Entry 4Y74 (X-ray diffraction, 2.70 A resolution); this record covers chains M and b of the 34 polymer chains in the assembly.

Chain M:
Name: Proteasome subunit beta type-7
Organism: Saccharomyces cerevisiae (strain ATCC 204508 / S288c)
Notes: EC 3.4.25.1
Reference sequence: P30657 (PSB7_YEAST); residues -12 to 233 here correspond to UniProt positions 21-266 (UniProt number = residue number + 33)
Sequence (246 residues; each row starts with the number of its first residue; numbers below 1 keep their minus sign (Thr-12 is residue -12)):
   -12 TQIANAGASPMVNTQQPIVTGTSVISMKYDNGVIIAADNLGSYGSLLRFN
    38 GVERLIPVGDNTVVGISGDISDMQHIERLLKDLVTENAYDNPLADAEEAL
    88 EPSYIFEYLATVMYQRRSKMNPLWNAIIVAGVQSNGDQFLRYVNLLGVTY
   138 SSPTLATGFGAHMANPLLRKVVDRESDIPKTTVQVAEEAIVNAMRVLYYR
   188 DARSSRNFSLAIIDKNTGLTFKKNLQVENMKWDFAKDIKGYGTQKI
Unresolved in the structure: -12 to 0

Chain b:
Name: Proteasome subunit beta type-1
Organism: Saccharomyces cerevisiae (strain ATCC 204508 / S288c)
Notes: EC 3.4.25.1
Reference sequence: P38624 (PSB1_YEAST); residues 1-196 here correspond to UniProt positions 20-215 (UniProt number = residue number + 19)
Sequence (196 residues; numbered 1 to 196; the number before each row is that of its first residue):
     1 TSIMAVTFKDGVILGADSRTTTGAYIANRVTDKLTRVHDKIWCCRSGSAA
    51 DTQAIADIVQYHLELYTSQYGTPSTETAASVFKELCYENKDNLTAGIIVA
   101 GYDDKNKGEVYTIPLGGSVHKLPYAIAGSGSTFIYGYCDKNFRENMSKEE
   151 TVDFIKHSLSQAIKWDGSSGGVIRMVVLTAAGVERLIFYPDEYEQL
UniProt features mapped onto this chain:
  - active site: Thr1 (Nucleophile)

Chain M / chain b interface:
Pairs across the interface - 65 pairs, chain M then chain b:
  Ser32(M) - Trp165(b)
  Ser32(M) - Asp166(b)
  Ser32(M) - Gly167(b)  hydrogen bond (backbone-backbone)
  Leu33(M) - Phe133(b)  hydrophobic
  Leu33(M) - Trp165(b)
  Leu34(M) - Lys164(b)
  Leu34(M) - Trp165(b)  hydrogen bond (backbone-backbone)
  Leu34(M) - Asp166(b)
  Leu34(M) - Gly167(b)
  Arg35(M) - Trp165(b)
  Phe146(M) - Ala24(b)
  Phe146(M) - Tyr25(b)
  Tyr185(M) - Glu194(b)  hydrogen bond
  Tyr186(M) - Ile26(b)
  Tyr186(M) - Arg29(b)
  Arg187(M) - Ala24(b)
  Arg187(M) - Tyr25(b)
  Arg187(M) - Ile26(b)  hydrogen bond (backbone-backbone)
  Arg187(M) - Ala27(b)  hydrogen bond (side chain-backbone)
  Arg187(M) - Asn28(b)
  Arg187(M) - Arg29(b)
  Asp188(M) - Ala24(b)
  Asp188(M) - Ile26(b)
  Ala189(M) - Arg19(b)
  Ala189(M) - Ala24(b)  hydrogen bond (backbone-backbone)
  Ala189(M) - Ile26(b)
  Ala189(M) - Gly167(b)
  Arg190(M) - Ala24(b)
  Arg190(M) - Gly167(b)
  Arg193(M) - Asp191(b)  salt bridge
  Arg193(M) - Glu194(b)  salt bridge
  Lys218(M) - Arg29(b)  hydrogen bond (backbone-side chain)
  Trp219(M) - Arg29(b)
  Trp219(M) - Gly171(b)
  Trp219(M) - Val172(b)  hydrophobic
  Trp219(M) - Tyr189(b)
  Trp219(M) - Pro190(b)
  Asp220(M) - Tyr189(b)
  Phe221(M) - Arg29(b)
  Phe221(M) - Val30(b)  hydrophobic
  Ala222(M) - Val30(b)  hydrophobic
  Ala222(M) - Val172(b)  hydrophobic
  Ala222(M) - Arg174(b)  hydrogen bond (backbone-side chain)
  Ala222(M) - Ile187(b)  hydrophobic
  Lys223(M) - Ile187(b)
  Lys223(M) - Tyr189(b)
  Ile225(M) - Val30(b)
  Ile225(M) - Arg174(b)  hydrogen bond (backbone-side chain)
  Lys226(M) - Asp32(b)
  Lys226(M) - Arg185(b)
  Gly227(M) - Asp32(b)  hydrogen bond (backbone-side chain)
  Tyr228(M) - Thr35(b)
  Tyr228(M) - Arg45(b)
  Tyr228(M) - Gln53(b)  hydrogen bond (side chain-backbone)
  Tyr228(M) - Ala56(b)
  Tyr228(M) - Asp57(b)  hydrogen bond
  Gln231(M) - Asp32(b)
  Gln231(M) - Leu34(b)
  Gln231(M) - Thr35(b)
  Gln231(M) - Arg36(b)  hydrogen bond (side chain-backbone)
  Gln231(M) - Trp42(b)
  Gln231(M) - Arg185(b)
  Ile233(M) - Trp42(b)
  Ile233(M) - Val183(b)  hydrophobic
  Ile233(M) - Arg185(b)  hydrogen bond (backbone-side chain)
Interface residues without a listed pair, chain M (26 interface residues in all): Met150, Met217
Interface residues without a listed pair, chain b (35 interface residues in all): Thr21, Ile163, Ser168

In short:
26 residues of chain M and 35 residues of chain b are in contact; the contacts include 14 hydrogen bonds and 2
salt bridges. Polar pairs include Arg193(M)-Asp191(b), Arg193(M)-Glu194(b) and Tyr185(M)-Glu194(b). From
UniProt: active-site residue Thr1(b) on chain b.
Here chain M is Proteasome subunit beta type-7 and chain b is Proteasome subunit beta type-1, both from
Saccharomyces cerevisiae (strain ATCC 204508 / S288c). Entry 4Y74 (Yeast 20S proteasome in complex with
Ac-LAL-ep) was determined by X-ray diffraction (same publication as 4Y69, 4Y6A, 4Y6V, 4Y6Z, 4Y70, 4Y75 and 34
further entries).
